PDB entry 8IYC | X-ray diffraction, 1.55 A resolution | chain A

# Chain A
Molecule: Feruloyl esterase
From: Aspergillus sydowii
Reference sequence: A0A1L9T9J3 (A0A1L9T9J3_9EURO); residues 1-275 here correspond to UniProt positions 19-293 (UniProt number = residue number + 18)
Sequence (281 residues; row label = number of the first residue in the row; numbers below 1 keep their minus sign (His-5 is residue -5)):
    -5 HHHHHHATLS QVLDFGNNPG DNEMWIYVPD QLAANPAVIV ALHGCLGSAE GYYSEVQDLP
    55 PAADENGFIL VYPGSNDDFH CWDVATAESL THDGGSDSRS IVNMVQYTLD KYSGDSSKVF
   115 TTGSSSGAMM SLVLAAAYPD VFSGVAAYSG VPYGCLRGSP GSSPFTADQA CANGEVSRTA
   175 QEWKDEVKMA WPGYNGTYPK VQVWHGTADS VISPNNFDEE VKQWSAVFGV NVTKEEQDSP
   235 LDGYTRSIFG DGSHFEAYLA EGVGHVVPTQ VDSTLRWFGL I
Disordered / not traced: -5 to 0
Sequence notes: expression tag (-5 to 0)
Disulfide bonds: Cys39-Cys75, Cys149-Cys165
Covalent attachments: N-acetylglucosamine (NAG) linked to Asn189, Asn225
Ligand contacts: sinapinate (SXX): Gly38, Cys39, Ser118, Ser119, Ser120, Met123, Leu150, Ser156, Ser157, Pro158, Ala161, Asp162, Gln163, Ala166, Val205, Ile206, His259

# Overview
Ligands of chain A: sinapinate. N-acetylglucosamine is covalently linked to Asn189 and Asn225.
Chain A is Feruloyl esterase (Aspergillus sydowii); the structure, Structure insight into substrate
recognition and catalysis by feruloyl esterase from Aspergillus sydowii, was determined by X-ray diffraction,
deposited together with 8IY8 and 8IYB.
